7BZU - chains A and D of the 5 polymer chains in the assembly; structure by electron microscopy, 3.00 A resolution.

# Chain A
Name: Capsid protein VP1
From: Coxsackievirus A10
Sequence (298 residues; numbered 1 to 298; the number before each row is that of its first residue):
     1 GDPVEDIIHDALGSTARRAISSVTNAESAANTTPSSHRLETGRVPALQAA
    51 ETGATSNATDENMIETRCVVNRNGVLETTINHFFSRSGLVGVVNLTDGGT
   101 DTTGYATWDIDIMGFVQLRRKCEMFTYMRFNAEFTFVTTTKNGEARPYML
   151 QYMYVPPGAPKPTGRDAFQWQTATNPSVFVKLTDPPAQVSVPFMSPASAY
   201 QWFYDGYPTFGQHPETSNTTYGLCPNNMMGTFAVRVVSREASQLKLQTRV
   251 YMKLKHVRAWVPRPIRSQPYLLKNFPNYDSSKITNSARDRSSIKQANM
Not modelled in the structure: 1-25, 298
What the authors report for this chain:
  - conformationally variable residues (loop rearrangement): Phe210 to Gly230

# Chain D
Name: Capsid protein VP4
From: Coxsackievirus A10
UniProtKB: G0YPI2 (G0YPI2_9ENTO); numbering as in UniProt (aligned over 1-69)
Sequence (69 residues; numbered 1 to 69; the number before each row is that of its first residue):
     1 MGAQVSTQKSGSHETGNVATGGSTINFTNINYYKDSYAASATRQDFTQDP
    51 KKFTQPVLDSIRELSAPLN
Not modelled in the structure: 1-26

# How chain A and chain D interact
Residue-residue contacts (27):
  Ala26(A) with Phe46(D)
  Arg38(A) with Leu64(D)
  Val44(A) with Ser65(D)
  Pro45(A) with Glu63(D); Leu64(D), hydrophobic
  Leu47(A) with Pro67(D)
  Gln48(A) with Pro67(D)
  Ala49(A) with Pro67(D); Leu68(D), hydrophobic
  Thr52(A) with Val57(D)
  Ala54(A) with Thr54(D)
  Thr55(A) with Thr54(D), hydrogen bond (backbone-backbone)
  Asn57(A) with Gln55(D); Ile61(D); Glu63(D)
  Thr59(A) with Glu63(D), hydrogen bond
  Asn62(A) with Glu63(D); Leu64(D)
  Leu76(A) with Phe46(D), hydrophobic
  Asn131(A) with Tyr37(D)
  Ser190(A) with Tyr37(D); Ala38(D)
  Pro192(A) with Tyr37(D)
  Lys255(A) with Tyr37(D), hydrogen bond (side chain-backbone); Ala39(D), hydrogen bond (side chain-backbone)
  His256(A) with Ser40(D), hydrogen bond (side chain-backbone)
  Pro262(A) with Phe53(D)
Other interface residues (no listed pair), chain A (25 interface residues in all): Glu27, Arg43, Gly53, Ala58, Val191
Other interface residues (no listed pair), chain D (20 interface residues in all): Ser36, Ala41, Gln44, Pro56, Arg62

# In short
25 residues of chain A face 20 of chain D across their interface; the contacts include 5 hydrogen bonds. Polar
contacts include Thr59(A)-Glu63(D), Lys255(A)-Tyr37(D) and Lys255(A)-Ala39(D). From the paper: conformational
variability at Phe210(A).
Here chain A is Capsid protein VP1 and chain D is Capsid protein VP4, both from Coxsackievirus A10. Entry 7BZU
(Cryo-EM structure of mature Coxsackievirus A10 in complex with KRM1 at pH 5.5) was determined by electron
microscopy, deposited together with 7BZN, 7BZO, 7BZT, 7C4T, 7C4W, 7C4Y and 7C4Z.
